6SGP - chain A; structure by X-ray diffraction, 1.58 A resolution.

Chain A:
Name: Glutamate carboxypeptidase 2
Source organism: Homo sapiens
Notes: EC 3.4.17.21
UniProt: Q04609 (FOLH1_HUMAN); residue numbers follow UniProt; this construct covers 44-750
Chain sequence (707 residues; numbered 44 to 750; the number before each row is that of its first residue):
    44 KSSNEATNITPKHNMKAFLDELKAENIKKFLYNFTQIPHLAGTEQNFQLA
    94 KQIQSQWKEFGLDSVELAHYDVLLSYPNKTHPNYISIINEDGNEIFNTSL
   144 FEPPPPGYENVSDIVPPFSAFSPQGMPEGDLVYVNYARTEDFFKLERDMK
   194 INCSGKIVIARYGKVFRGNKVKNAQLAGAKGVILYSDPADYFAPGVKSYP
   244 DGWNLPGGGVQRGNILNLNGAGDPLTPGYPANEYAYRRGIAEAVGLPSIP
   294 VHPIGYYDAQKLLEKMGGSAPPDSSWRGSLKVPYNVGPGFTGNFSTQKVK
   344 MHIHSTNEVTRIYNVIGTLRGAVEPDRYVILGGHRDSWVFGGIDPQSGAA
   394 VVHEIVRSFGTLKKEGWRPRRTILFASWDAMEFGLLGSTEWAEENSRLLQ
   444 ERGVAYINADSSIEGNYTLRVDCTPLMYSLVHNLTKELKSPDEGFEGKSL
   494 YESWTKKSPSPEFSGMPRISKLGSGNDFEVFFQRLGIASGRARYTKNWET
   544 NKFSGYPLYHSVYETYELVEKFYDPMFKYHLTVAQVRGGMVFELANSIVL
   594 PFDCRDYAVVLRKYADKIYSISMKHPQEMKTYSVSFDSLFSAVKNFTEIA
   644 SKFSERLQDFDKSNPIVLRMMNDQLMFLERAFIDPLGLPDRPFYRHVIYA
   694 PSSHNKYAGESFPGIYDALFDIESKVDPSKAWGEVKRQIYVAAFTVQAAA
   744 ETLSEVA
Unresolved in the structure: 44-54, 544-547
Covalently attached groups: N-acetylglucosamine (NAG) linked to Asn76, Asn121, Asn140, Asn195, Asn459; glycan linked to Asn476, Asn638
Sequence notes: engineered mutation Met424 (Glu in Q04609)
Bound ions: Ca2+: Thr269, Tyr272, Glu433, Glu436; Zn2+ site 1: His377, Asp387, Asp453; Zn2+ site 2: Asp387, Glu425, His553; Na+ near Glu437 (its only coordinating residue here)
Small-molecule neighbours: LDK ((2S)-2-[[(2S)-1,5-bis(oxidanyl)-1,5-bis(oxidanylidene)pentan-2-yl]sulfamoylamino]pentanedioic acid): Phe209, Arg210, Asn257, Asp387, Met424, Glu425, Gly427, Leu428, Asp453, Glu457, Arg463, Gly518, Asn519, Arg534, Arg536, Tyr552, His553, Lys699, Tyr700
Curated features (UniProtKB/Swiss-Prot):
  - active site (Charge relay system): Ser628, Asp666, His689
  - binding site (substrate): Arg210, Asn257, Ser517, Gly518, Asn519, Arg534 to Arg536, Tyr552, His553, Lys699, Tyr700
  - binding site (Ca(2+)): Thr269, Tyr272, Glu433, Glu436
  - binding site (Zn(2+)): His377, Asp387, Glu425, Asp453, His553
  - glycosylation (N-linked (GlcNAc...) asparagine): Asn51, Asn76, Asn121, Asn140, Asn153, Asn195, Asn336, Asn459, Asn476, Asn638
  - natural variant: His475 (H475Y: Correlates with lower folate and higher homocysteine levels)
  - mutagenesis: Asn51 (N51A: Loss of glycosylation. Reduces enzyme activity), Asn76 (N76A: Loss of glycosylation. Reduces enzyme activity), Asn121 (N121A: Loss of glycosylation. Severely reduced enzyme activity), Asn140 (N140A: Loss of glycosylation. Severely reduced enzyme activity), Asn153 (N153A: Loss of glycosylation. Severely reduced enzyme activity), Asn195 (N195A: Loss of glycosylation. Severely reduced enzyme activity), Asn336 (N336A: Loss of glycosylation. Reduces enzyme activity), His377 (H377A/G/Q: Complete loss of activity), Asp379 (D379E/N: Complete loss of activity), Asp387 (D387E/L: Complete loss of activity; D387N: No effect on enzyme activity), Pro388 (P388A: No effect on enzyme activity), Glu425 (E425Q/D: Complete loss of activity), 6 further mutagenesis entries in UniProt
From the paper describing this entry:
  - binding site for LDK: Asp453, Asn519, Arg534, Arg536
  - mutagenesis - E424M: abolished catalytic activity (proposed by the authors, not directly observed)
  - Zn2+ coordination: His377, Asp387, Glu425, Asp453, His553

Overview:
Ligands of chain A: compound LDK. N-acetylglucosamine is covalently linked to Asn76, Asn121, Asn140, Asn195,
Asn459 and Asn476 and 1 more. Curated annotation (UniProt) lists 3 active-site residues, 12 substrate-binding
residues, 4 Ca2+-binding residues and 5 Zn2+-binding residues. The paper reports a binding site for LDK at
Asp453, Asn519 and Arg534 among others; E424M abolishes catalytic activity.
Chain A is Glutamate carboxypeptidase 2 (Homo sapiens); the structure, X-ray structure of human glutamate
carboxypeptidase II (GCPII) - the E424M inactive mutant, in complex with ..., was determined by X-ray
diffraction, deposited together with 6SKH and 4W9Y.
